6Q1H - chains E and F of the 8 polymer chains in the assembly; structure by X-ray diffraction, 1.45 A resolution.

Chain E (and F):
Molecule: Bacterial protein ORF C62
From: Pseudomonas aeruginosa
Notes: chain F of this document is another copy of the same molecule, construct and numbering; everything in this record applies to it too
UniProt: Q8GQ48 (Q8GQ48_PSEAI); residues 1-241 here correspond to UniProt positions 79-319 (UniProt number = residue number + 78)
Chain sequence (241 residues; row label = number of the first residue in the row):
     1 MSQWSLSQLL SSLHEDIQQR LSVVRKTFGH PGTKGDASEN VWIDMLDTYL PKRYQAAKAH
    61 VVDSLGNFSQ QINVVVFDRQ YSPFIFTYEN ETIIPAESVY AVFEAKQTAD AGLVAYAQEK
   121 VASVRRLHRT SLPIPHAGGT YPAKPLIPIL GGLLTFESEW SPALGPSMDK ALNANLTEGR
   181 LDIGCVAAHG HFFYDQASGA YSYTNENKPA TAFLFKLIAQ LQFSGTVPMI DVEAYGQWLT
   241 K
Unresolved in the structure: 1
Differences from the reference sequence: engineered mutation Asn-73 (Asp151 in Q8GQ48)

Chain E / chain F interface:
Contacting residue pairs (66):
  Trp-4(E) / His-60(F)
  Trp-4(E) / Phe-68(F)  hydrophobic
  Trp-4(E) / Ile-93(F)  hydrophobic
  Ser-5(E) / Phe-68(F)
  Leu-6(E) / Asp-63(F)
  Leu-6(E) / Gly-66(F)
  Leu-6(E) / Phe-68(F)
  Leu-6(E) / Ile-85(F)  hydrophobic
  Leu-6(E) / Trp-238(F)
  Ser-7(E) / Trp-238(F)  hydrogen bond (side chain-backbone)
  Ser-7(E) / Lys-241(F)  hydrogen bond (side chain-backbone)
  Leu-9(E) / Phe-68(F)  hydrophobic
  Leu-9(E) / Ile-85(F)  hydrophobic
  Leu-9(E) / Phe-86(F)
  Leu-9(E) / Ile-93(F)  hydrophobic
  Leu-10(E) / Tyr-235(F)
  Leu-10(E) / Trp-238(F)  hydrophobic
  Ser-12(E) / Phe-86(F)
  Leu-13(E) / Ile-85(F)
  Leu-13(E) / Phe-86(F)
  Asp-16(E) / Tyr-88(F)
  Asp-47(E) / Arg-79(F)
  Thr-48(E) / Arg-79(F)  hydrogen bond (backbone-side chain)
  Thr-48(E) / Phe-84(F)
  Thr-48(E) / Thr-87(F)
  Tyr-49(E) / Arg-79(F)
  Tyr-49(E) / Pro-83(F)
  Tyr-49(E) / Phe-84(F)
  Tyr-49(E) / Ile-85(F)
  Tyr-49(E) / Phe-86(F)
  Tyr-49(E) / Thr-87(F)  hydrogen bond (side chain-backbone)
  Leu-50(E) / Arg-79(F)  hydrogen bond (backbone-side chain)
  Pro-51(E) / Arg-79(F)
  Pro-51(E) / Gln-80(F)
  Pro-51(E) / Tyr-81(F)
  Pro-51(E) / Ser-82(F)
  Lys-52(E) / Gln-55(F)
  Lys-52(E) / Arg-79(F)  hydrogen bond (backbone-backbone)
  Lys-52(E) / Gln-80(F)
  Arg-53(E) / Gln-80(F)  hydrogen bond (backbone-backbone)
  Arg-53(E) / Tyr-81(F)
  Ile-134(E) / Ala-137(F)  hydrophobic
  Tyr-141(E) / His-136(F)
  Tyr-141(E) / Ala-137(F)  hydrophobic
  Tyr-141(E) / Gly-138(F)
  Tyr-141(E) / Tyr-141(F)
  Lys-144(E) / Ala-137(F)
  Asn-207(E) / Leu-239(F)
  Asn-207(E) / Thr-240(F)
  Lys-208(E) / Trp-238(F)  hydrogen bond (side chain-backbone)
  Lys-208(E) / Leu-239(F)
  Lys-208(E) / Lys-241(F)
  Thr-211(E) / Leu-239(F)
  Ala-212(E) / Leu-239(F)  hydrophobic
  Phe-215(E) / Val-232(F)
  Phe-215(E) / Tyr-235(F)  hydrophobic
  Phe-215(E) / Gly-236(F)
  Lys-216(E) / Glu-233(F)  salt bridge
  Ile-218(E) / Pro-83(F)  hydrophobic
  Ile-218(E) / Val-232(F)  hydrophobic
  Ala-219(E) / Val-232(F)  hydrophobic
  Ala-219(E) / Glu-233(F)
  Gln-222(E) / Pro-135(F)
  Gln-222(E) / Met-229(F)
  Gln-222(E) / Ile-230(F)  hydrogen bond (side chain-backbone)
  Phe-223(E) / Pro-135(F)
Other interface residues (no listed pair), chain E (31 interface residues in all): Gln-80, Gly-225
Other interface residues (no listed pair), chain F (34 interface residues in all): Val-62, Ser-64, Leu-132

In short:
Chain E and chain F form an interface of 31 and 34 residues respectively, with 9 hydrogen bonds and 1 salt
bridge. Polar pairs include Lys-216(E)/Glu-233(F), Ser-7(E)/Trp-238(F) and Ser-7(E)/Lys-241(F).
Both chains are Bacterial protein ORF C62 (Pseudomonas aeruginosa). Entry 6Q1H (Structure of P. aeruginosa
ATCC27853 NucC, cAAA-bound form) was determined by X-ray diffraction, deposited together with 6P7O, 6P7P, 6P7Q
and 6UXG.
